PDB entry 2Z72 | X-ray diffraction, 1.10 A resolution | chain A

# Chain A
Molecule: Protein-tyrosine-phosphatase
Source organism: Shewanella sp
Notes: EC 3.1.3.48
UniProtKB: Q9S427 (Q9S427_9GAMM); residues 3-342 here correspond to UniProt positions 22-361 (UniProt number = residue number + 19)
Sequence (342 residues; each row starts with the number of its first residue):
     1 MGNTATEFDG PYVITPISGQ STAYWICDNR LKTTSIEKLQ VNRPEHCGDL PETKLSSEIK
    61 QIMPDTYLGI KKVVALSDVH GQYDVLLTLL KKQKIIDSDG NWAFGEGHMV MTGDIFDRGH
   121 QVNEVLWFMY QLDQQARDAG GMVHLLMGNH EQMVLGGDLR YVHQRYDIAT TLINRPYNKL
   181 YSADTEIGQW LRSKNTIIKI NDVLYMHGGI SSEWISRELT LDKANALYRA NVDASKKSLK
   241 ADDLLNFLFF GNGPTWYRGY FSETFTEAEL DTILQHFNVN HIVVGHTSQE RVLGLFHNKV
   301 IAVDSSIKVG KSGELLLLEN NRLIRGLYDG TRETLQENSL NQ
Not modelled in the structure: 1-4
Sequence notes: expression tag (1-2)
Disulfides: Cys27-Cys47
Ion coordination: Zn2+ site 1: Asp78, His80, Asp114; Zn2+ site 2: Asp114, Asn149, His207, His286

# In short
Asp78, His80 and Asp114 coordinate Zn2+ site 1. Asp114, Asn149, His207 and His286 form the Zn2+ site 2.
Chain A is Protein-tyrosine-phosphatase (Shewanella sp); the structure, New Structure Of Cold-Active Protein
Tyrosine Phosphatase At 1.1 Angstrom, was determined by X-ray diffraction together with 2ZBM from the same
study.
